8F8V - chain A; structure by X-ray diffraction, 1.81 A resolution.

Chain A:
Name: Nb.X0
Source organism: Camelidae mixed library
Amino-acid sequence (120 residues; numbered 1 to 120; the number before each row is that of its first residue):
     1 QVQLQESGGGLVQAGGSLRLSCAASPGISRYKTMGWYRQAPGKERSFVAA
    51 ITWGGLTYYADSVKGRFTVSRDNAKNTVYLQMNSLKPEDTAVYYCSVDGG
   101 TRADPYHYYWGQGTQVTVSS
Disulfides: Cys22-Cys95

Overview:
Chain A is Nb.X0 (Camelidae mixed library); the structure, Crystal structure of Nb.X0, was determined by X-ray
diffraction, deposited together with 8F8W and 8F8X.
